Entry 6ZXA (electron microscopy, 2.38 A resolution); this record covers chains A and D of the 14 polymer chains in the assembly.

== Chain A ==
Protein: LHC domain-containing protein
Source organism: Marichromatium purpuratum 984
UniProt: W0E6A1 (W0E6A1_MARPU); residue numbers follow UniProt; this construct covers 1-70
Sequence (70 residues; each row starts with the number of its first residue):
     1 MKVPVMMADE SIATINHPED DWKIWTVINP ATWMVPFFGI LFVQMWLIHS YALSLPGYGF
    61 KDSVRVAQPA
Not modelled in the structure: 1
Metal / ion sites: bacteriochlorophyll a Mg near Asp21 (its only coordinating residue here)
Small-molecule neighbours:
  - bacteriochlorophyll a (BCL), molecule 1: Lys2, Pro4, His17, Pro18, Asp21, Ile24, Trp25
  - bacteriochlorophyll a (BCL), molecule 2: Phe38, Leu41, Phe42, Met45, His49, Ala52, Leu53, Tyr58, Gly59, Phe60
  - bacteriochlorophyll a (BCL), molecule 3: Leu41, Gln44, Met45, Ile48, His49, Tyr51, Ala52, Leu55, Tyr58
  - 9-cis-okenone (QS2): Pro4, Val5, Met6, Met7, Ile24, Trp25, Ile28, Phe37
  - all-trans okenone (QSE), molecule 1: His17, Lys23, Ile24, Val27
  - all-trans okenone (QSE), molecule 2: Met34, Phe37, Phe38, Leu41, Gln44, Leu47, Ile48, Tyr51
  - all-trans okenone (QSE), molecule 3: Phe42, Met45, Trp46, His49, Leu53
From the paper describing this entry:
  - binding site for bacteriochlorophyll a: Asp21, Gln44, His49

== Chain D ==
Protein: Light-harvesting protein B:800-850 subunit beta
Source organism: Marichromatium purpuratum 984
UniProt: W0E5B0 (W0E5B0_MARPU); residues 1-48 here correspond to UniProt positions 2-49 (UniProt number = residue number + 1)
Sequence (48 residues; numbered 1 to 48; the number before each row is that of its first residue):
     1 ADPKAANLSG LTDAQAKEFH EHWKHGVWSW VMIASAVHVV TWIYQPWF
Not modelled in the structure: 1-4
Small-molecule neighbours:
  - bacteriochlorophyll a (BCL), molecule 1: His20, Trp23, Lys24, Val27, Trp28, Trp30, Val31
  - bacteriochlorophyll a (BCL), molecule 2: Gly26, Ser29, Trp30, Ile33, Ala34, Val37, His38, Thr41
  - bacteriochlorophyll a (BCL), molecule 3: Trp30, Val31, Ala34, Ser35, His38, Val39, Thr41, Trp42, Trp47, Phe48
  - 9-cis-okenone (QS2): Trp28, Ser29, Met32, Ile33
  - all-trans okenone (QSE): Phe19, His22, Trp23, Gly26, Val27, Trp30
From the paper describing this entry:
  - binding site for bacteriochlorophyll a: His25, Trp30, His38

== How chain A and chain D interact ==
Contacting residue pairs (17; chain A residue first):
  Pro30(A) with Leu8(D), hydrophobic
  Ala31(A) with Leu8(D)
  Phe60(A) with Trp47(D); Phe48(D), hydrophobic
  Ser63(A) with Trp47(D), hydrogen bond (side chain-backbone); Phe48(D)
  Val64(A) with Gln45(D); Pro46(D); Trp47(D), hydrogen bond (backbone-backbone); Phe48(D)
  Arg65(A) with Gln45(D)
  Val66(A) with Phe48(D)
  Ala67(A) with Phe48(D)
  Gln68(A) with Phe48(D), hydrogen bond (side chain-backbone)
  Pro69(A) with Pro46(D), hydrophobic
  Ala70(A) with Trp42(D); Ile43(D)
Other interface residues (no listed pair), chain A (12 interface residues in all): Asn29
Other interface residues (no listed pair), chain D (8 interface residues in all): Ser9
Interface features reported in the paper:
  - specific contacts: Ser63(A)-Phe48(D) (hydrogen bond)

== Summary ==
Chain A and chain D form an interface of 12 and 8 residues respectively; the contacts include 3 hydrogen
bonds. Polar contacts include Ser63(A)-Trp47(D), Gln68(A)-Phe48(D) and Val64(A)-Trp47(D). The paper describes
a hydrogen bond between Ser63(A) and Phe48(D). From the paper: a binding site for bacteriochlorophyll a at
Asp21(A), Gln44(A) and His25(D) among others.
Here chain A is LHC domain-containing protein and chain D is Light-harvesting protein B:800-850 subunit beta,
both from Marichromatium purpuratum 984. Entry 6ZXA (LH2 complex from Marichromatium purpuratum) was
determined by electron microscopy.
